4AQJ - chain A; structure by X-ray diffraction, 1.60 A resolution.

== Chain A ==
Protein: Protein S100-A7
Organism: Homo sapiens
Reference sequence: P31151 (S10A7_HUMAN); residues 0-100 here correspond to UniProt positions 1-101 (UniProt number = residue number + 1)
Chain sequence (109 residues; each row starts with the number of its first residue; numbers below 1 keep their minus sign (Gly-5 is residue -5)):
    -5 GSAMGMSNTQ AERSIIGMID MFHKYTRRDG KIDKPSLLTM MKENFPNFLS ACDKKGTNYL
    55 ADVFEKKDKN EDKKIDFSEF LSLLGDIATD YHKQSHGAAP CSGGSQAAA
Not modelled in the structure: -5 to 0, 97-103
Differences from the reference sequence: expression tag (-5 to -1, 101-103); engineered mutation Gly24 (Asp25 in P31151); variant Asp27 (Glu28 in P31151)
UniProt features mapped onto this chain:
  - binding site (Zn(2+)): His17, His86, His90
  - binding site (Ca(2+)): Asp62, Asn64, Asp66, Lys68, Glu73
  - modified residue: Ser1 (N-acetylserine)
Cystine bridges: Cys46-Cys95
Bound ions: Zn2+: His17, His86, His90 (together with chloride ion); Ca2+: Asp62, Asn64, Asp66, Lys68, Glu73

== In short ==
His17, His86 and His90 form the Zn2+ site. Asp62, Asn64, Asp66, Lys68 and Glu73 coordinate Ca2+. UniProt lists
3 Zn2+-binding residues and 5 Ca2+-binding residues.
Chain A is Protein S100-A7 (Homo sapiens); the structure, Structure of human S100A7 D24G bound to zinc and
calcium, was determined by X-ray diffraction, deposited together with 4AQI.
